Entry 7YTD (electron microscopy, 3.71 A resolution); this record covers chains E and F of the 15 polymer chains in the assembly.

[Chain E (and F)]
Name: Immunoglobulin heavy constant mu
From: Homo sapiens
Notes: chain F of this document is another copy of the same molecule, construct and numbering; everything in this record applies to it too
Reference sequence: P01871 (IGHM_HUMAN); residues 345-575 here correspond to UniProt positions 222-452 (UniProt number = residue number - 123)
Chain sequence (231 residues; row label = number of the first residue in the row):
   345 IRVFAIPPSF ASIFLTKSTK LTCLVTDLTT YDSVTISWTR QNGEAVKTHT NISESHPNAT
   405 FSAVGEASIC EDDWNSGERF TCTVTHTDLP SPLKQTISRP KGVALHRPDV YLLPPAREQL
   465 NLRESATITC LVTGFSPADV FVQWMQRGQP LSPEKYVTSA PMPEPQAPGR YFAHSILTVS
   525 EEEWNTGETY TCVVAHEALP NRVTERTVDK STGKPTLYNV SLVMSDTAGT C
Not modelled in the structure: 569-575 (chain F: 445-447, 569-575)
Swiss-Prot annotation at these positions:
  - glycosylation (N-linked (GlcNAc...) asparagine): N395, N402
Disulfides: C367-C426, C474-C536

[Interface between chain E and chain F]
Residue-residue contacts - 30 pairs, chain E then chain F:
  Y455(E) - Q463(F)
  Y455(E) - L466(F)
  L457(E) - P458(F)
  L457(E) - A460(F)
  L457(E) - T473(F)
  P458(E) - L457(F)
  A460(E) - L456(F)
  A460(E) - L457(F)
  Q463(E) - Y455(F)
  L466(E) - Y455(F)
  T473(E) - L457(F)
  E498(E) - P509(F)
  E498(E) - Q510(F)  hydrogen bond (backbone-side chain)
  K499(E) - Q510(F)
  V501(E) - P509(F)
  V501(E) - F516(F)  hydrophobic
  M506(E) - S503(F)
  P509(E) - V501(F)  hydrophobic
  Q510(E) - K499(F)
  F516(E) - V501(F)  hydrophobic
  H518(E) - H518(F)  hydrogen bond
  H518(E) - I520(F)
  I520(E) - F516(F)  hydrophobic
  I520(E) - H518(F)
  T522(E) - Q510(F)
  Y562(E) - V564(F)
  Y562(E) - L566(F)  hydrophobic
  V564(E) - Y562(F)
  V564(E) - V564(F)  hydrophobic
  L566(E) - Y562(F)  hydrophobic
Other interface residues (no listed pair), chain E (26 interface residues in all): L456, P459, T471, L475, T502, S503
Other interface residues (no listed pair), chain F (26 interface residues in all): P459, E462, T471, L475, E498, M506, T522

[In short]
The chain E/chain F interface involves 26 residues from each chain; the contacts include 2 hydrogen bonds.
Among the polar pairs are E498(E)-Q510(F) and H518(E)-H518(F).
Chain E and chain F are both Immunoglobulin heavy constant mu (Homo sapiens); the structure, Cryo-EM structure
of four human FcmR bound to IgM-Fc/J, was determined by electron microscopy together with 7YSG, 7YTC and 7YTE
from the same study.
